4I8Q - chain A; structure by X-ray diffraction, 2.65 A resolution.

[Chain A]
Molecule: Putative betaine aldehyde dehyrogenase
From: Solanum lycopersicum
UniProtKB: Q56R04 (Q56R04_SOLLC); residues 2-501 here = UniProt positions 2-501
Chain sequence (514 residues; row label = number of the first residue in the row; numbers below 1 keep their minus sign (Met-12 is residue -12)):
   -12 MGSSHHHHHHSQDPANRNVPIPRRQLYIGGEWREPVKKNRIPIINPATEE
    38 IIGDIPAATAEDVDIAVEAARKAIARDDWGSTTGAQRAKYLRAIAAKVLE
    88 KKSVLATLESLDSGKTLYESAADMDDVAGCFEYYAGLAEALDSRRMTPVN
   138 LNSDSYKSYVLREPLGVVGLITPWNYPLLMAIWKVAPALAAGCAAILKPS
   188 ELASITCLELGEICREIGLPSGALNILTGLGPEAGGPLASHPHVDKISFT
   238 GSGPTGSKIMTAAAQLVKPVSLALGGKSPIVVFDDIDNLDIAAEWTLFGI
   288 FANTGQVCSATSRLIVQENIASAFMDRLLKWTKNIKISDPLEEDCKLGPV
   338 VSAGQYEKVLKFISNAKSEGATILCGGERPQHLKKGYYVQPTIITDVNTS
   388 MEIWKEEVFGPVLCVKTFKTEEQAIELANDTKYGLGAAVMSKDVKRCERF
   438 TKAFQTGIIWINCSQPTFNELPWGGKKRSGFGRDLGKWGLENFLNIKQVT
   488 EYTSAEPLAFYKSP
Not modelled in the structure: -12 to 6
Differences from the reference sequence: expression tag (-12 to 1); engineered mutation Ala260 (Glu in Q56R04)
Metal / ion sites: Na+ near Leu189 (its only coordinating residue here)
Small-molecule neighbours: NAD (nicotinamide-adenine-dinucleotide): Ile158, Thr159, Pro160, Trp161, Asn162, Met167, Lys185, Pro186, Ser187, Glu188, Gly216, Leu217, Gly218, Pro219, Gly222, Gly223, Phe236, Thr237, Gly238, Ser239, Thr242, Lys245, Ile246, Ala260, Leu261, Gly262, Gly263, Cys295, Glu394, Phe396, Leu422, Trp460
From the paper describing this entry:
  - mutagenesis - E260A: abolished catalytic activity on capronaldehyde
  - specificity-determining residues: Asn290 (proposed by the authors, not directly observed)

[Overview]
Chain A binds NAD. The paper reports that E260A abolishes catalytic activity on capronaldehyde; the
specificity determinant Asn290.
Chain A is Putative betaine aldehyde dehyrogenase (Solanum lycopersicum); the structure, Structure of the
aminoaldehyde dehydrogenase 1 E260A mutant from Solanum lycopersicum (SlAMADH1-E260A), was determined by X-ray
diffraction, deposited together with 4I8P and 4I9B.
